Entry 1YEX (X-ray diffraction, 2.30 A resolution); this record covers chains B and C of the 5 polymer chains in the assembly.

Chain B (and C):
Protein: Alkyl hydroperoxide reductase subunit C
From: Salmonella typhimurium
Notes: EC 1.11.1.15; chain C of this document is another copy of the same molecule, construct and numbering; everything in this record applies to it too
UniProt: P0A251 (AHPC_SALTY); residue numbers follow UniProt; this construct covers 1-186
Sequence (186 residues; each row starts with the number of its first residue):
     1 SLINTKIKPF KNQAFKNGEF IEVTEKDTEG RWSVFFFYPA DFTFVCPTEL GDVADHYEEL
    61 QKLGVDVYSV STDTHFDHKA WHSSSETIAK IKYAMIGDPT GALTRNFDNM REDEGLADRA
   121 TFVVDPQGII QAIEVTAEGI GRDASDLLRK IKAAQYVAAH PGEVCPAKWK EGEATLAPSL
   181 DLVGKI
Disordered / not traced: 166-186 (chain C: 164-186)
Differences from the reference sequence: engineered mutation Asp77 (Thr in P0A251)
What the authors report for this chain:
  - conformationally variable residues (helix shift, order/disorder transition): Thr43 to Asp55, His75 to His82
  - contacts within the chain: Thr74-Asp77 (hydrogen bond), Asp73-Asp77
  - self-association interface (contacts with another copy of this molecule); pairs are residue here / residue on that copy: Asp77-Asp73 (hydrogen bond)
  - catalytic residues: Cys46, Cys165 (citing earlier work)

How chain B and chain C interact:
Contacting residue pairs - 31 pairs, chain B then chain C:
  Phe20(B) - Phe44(C)  hydrophobic
  Asp41(B) - Phe76(C)
  Asp41(B) - Asp77(C)
  Phe42(B) - Phe42(C)  hydrophobic
  Phe42(B) - Phe76(C)
  Phe42(B) - Asp77(C)
  Phe42(B) - Ala80(C)  hydrophobic
  Thr43(B) - Phe76(C)
  Phe44(B) - Phe20(C)  hydrophobic
  Phe44(B) - Lys79(C)
  Asp73(B) - Asp77(C)
  Thr74(B) - Leu116(C)
  Phe76(B) - Asp41(C)
  Phe76(B) - Phe42(C)
  Phe76(B) - Thr43(C)
  Asp77(B) - Asp41(C)
  Asp77(B) - Phe42(C)
  Asp77(B) - Asp73(C)
  Asp77(B) - Asp77(C)
  Lys79(B) - Phe44(C)
  Ala80(B) - Phe42(C)  hydrophobic
  Pro99(B) - Glu114(C)
  Pro99(B) - Gly115(C)
  Thr100(B) - Asp113(C)
  Thr100(B) - Glu114(C)
  Thr100(B) - Gly115(C)
  Asp113(B) - Thr100(C)
  Glu114(B) - Pro99(C)
  Glu114(B) - Thr100(C)
  Gly115(B) - Pro99(C)
  Gly115(B) - Thr100(C)
Other interface residues (no listed pair), chain B (19 interface residues in all): Ala40, Glu112, Leu116
Other interface residues (no listed pair), chain C (19 interface residues in all): Ala40, Thr74, Glu112

Overview:
The chain B/chain C interface involves 19 residues from each chain. From the paper: catalytic residues
Cys46(B) and Cys165(B); conformational variability at Thr43(B) and His75(B).
Chain B and chain C are both Alkyl hydroperoxide reductase subunit C (Salmonella typhimurium); the structure,
Structural and biochemical analysis of the link between enzymatic activity and oligomerization in AhpC, a
bacterial ..., was determined by X-ray diffraction (same publication as 1YEP, 1YF0 and 1YF1).
